PDB entry 5IVW | electron microscopy, 10.00 A resolution (very low resolution: no residue pairs are listed; an interface is given only as per-side residue counts) | chains 2 and 3 of the 8 polymer chains in the assembly

[Chain 2]
Name: General transcription factor IIH subunit 4
Source organism: Homo sapiens
UniProtKB: Q92759 (TF2H4_HUMAN); residue numbers follow UniProt; this construct covers 1-462
Amino-acid sequence (462 residues; numbered 1 to 462; the number before each row is that of its first residue):
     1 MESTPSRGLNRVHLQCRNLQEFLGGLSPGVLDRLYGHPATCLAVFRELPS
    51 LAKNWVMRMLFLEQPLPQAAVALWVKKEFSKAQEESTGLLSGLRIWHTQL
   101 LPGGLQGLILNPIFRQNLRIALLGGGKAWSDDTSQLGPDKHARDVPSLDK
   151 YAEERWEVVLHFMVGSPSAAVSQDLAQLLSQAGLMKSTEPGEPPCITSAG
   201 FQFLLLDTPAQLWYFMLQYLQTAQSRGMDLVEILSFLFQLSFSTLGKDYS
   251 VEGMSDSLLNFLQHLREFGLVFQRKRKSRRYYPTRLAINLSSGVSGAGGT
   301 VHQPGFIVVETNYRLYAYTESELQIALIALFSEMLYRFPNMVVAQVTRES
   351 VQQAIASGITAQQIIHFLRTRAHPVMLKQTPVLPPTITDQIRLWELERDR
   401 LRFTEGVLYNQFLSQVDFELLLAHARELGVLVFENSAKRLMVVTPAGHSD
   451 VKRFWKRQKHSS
Disordered / not traced: 1-27, 63-75, 102-116, 142-158, 275-387, 460-462

[Chain 3]
Name: General transcription factor IIH subunit 3
Source organism: Homo sapiens
UniProtKB: Q13889 (TF2H3_HUMAN); residue numbers follow UniProt; this construct covers 1-308
Amino-acid sequence (308 residues; numbered 1 to 308; the number before each row is that of its first residue):
     1 MVSDEDELNLLVIVVDANPIWWGKQALKESQFTLSKCIDAVMVLGNSHLF
    51 MNRSNKLAVIASHIQESRFLYPGKNGRLGDFFGDPGNPPEFNPSGSKDGK
   101 YELLTSANEVIVEEIKDLMTKSDIKGQHTETLLAGSLAKALCYIHRMNKE
   151 VKDNQEMKSRILVIKAAEDSALQYMNFMNVIFAAQKQNILIDACVLDSDS
   201 GLLQQACDITGGLYLKVPQMPSLLQYLLWVFLPDQDQRSQLILPPPVHVD
   251 YRAACFCHRNLIEIGYVCSVCLSIFCNFSPICTTCETAFKISLPPVLKAK
   301 KKKLKVSA
Disordered / not traced: 1-4, 26-32, 73-99, 232-308
Swiss-Prot annotation at these positions:
  - zinc finger: Cys268 to Cys285 (C4-type)

[Chain 2 / chain 3 interface]
At this resolution (10 A) residue pairs are not listed: 11 residues of chain 2 and 21 of chain 3 lie at the interface.

[Summary]
Chain 2 and chain 3 form an interface of 11 and 21 residues respectively.
Here chain 2 is General transcription factor IIH subunit 4 and chain 3 is General transcription factor IIH
subunit 3, both from Homo sapiens. Entry 5IVW (Human core TFIIH bound to DNA within the PIC) was determined by
electron microscopy.
